3L4J - chains A and B of the 5 polymer chains in the assembly; structure by X-ray diffraction, 2.48 A resolution.

== Chain A ==
Molecule: DNA topoisomerase 2
Organism: Saccharomyces cerevisiae
Notes: EC 5.99.1.3
Reference sequence: P06786 (TOP2_YEAST); numbering as in UniProt (aligned over 421-1177)
Chain sequence (758 residues; row label = number of the first residue in the row):
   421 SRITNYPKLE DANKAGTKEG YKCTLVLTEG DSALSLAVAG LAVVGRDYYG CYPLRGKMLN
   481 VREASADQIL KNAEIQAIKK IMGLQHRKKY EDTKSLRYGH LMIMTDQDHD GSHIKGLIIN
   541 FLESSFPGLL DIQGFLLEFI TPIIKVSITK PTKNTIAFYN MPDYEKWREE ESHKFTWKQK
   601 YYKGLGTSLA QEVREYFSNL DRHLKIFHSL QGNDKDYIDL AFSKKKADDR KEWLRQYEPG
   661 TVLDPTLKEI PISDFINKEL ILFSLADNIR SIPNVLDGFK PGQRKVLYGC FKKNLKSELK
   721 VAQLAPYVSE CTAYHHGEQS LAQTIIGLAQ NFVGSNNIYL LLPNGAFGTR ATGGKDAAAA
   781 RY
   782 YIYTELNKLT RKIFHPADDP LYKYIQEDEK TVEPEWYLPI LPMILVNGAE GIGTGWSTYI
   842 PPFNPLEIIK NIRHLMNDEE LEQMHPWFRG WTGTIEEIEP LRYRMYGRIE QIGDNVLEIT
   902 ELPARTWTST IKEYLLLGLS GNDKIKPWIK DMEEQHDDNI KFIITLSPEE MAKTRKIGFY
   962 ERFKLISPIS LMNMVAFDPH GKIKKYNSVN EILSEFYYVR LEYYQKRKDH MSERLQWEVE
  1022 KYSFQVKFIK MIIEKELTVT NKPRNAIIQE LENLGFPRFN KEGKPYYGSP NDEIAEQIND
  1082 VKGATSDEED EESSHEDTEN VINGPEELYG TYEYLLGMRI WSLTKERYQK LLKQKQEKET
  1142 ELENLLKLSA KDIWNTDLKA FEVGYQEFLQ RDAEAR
Not modelled in the structure: 1071-1106
Differences from the reference sequence: microheterogeneity Tyr782 (Tyr in P06786)
Modified / non-standard residues: Tyr782 (o-phosphotyrosine; PTR)
Ligand contacts: 3'-thio-thymidine-5'-phosphate (TSP): Glu449, Gly476, Lys477, Asp530, Ile534, His735, His736, Gly737
Swiss-Prot annotation at these positions:
  - region: Lys965 to Asn974 (Interaction with DNA)
  - active site: Tyr782 (O-(5'-phospho-DNA)-tyrosine intermediate)
  - binding site (Mg(2+)): Glu449, Asp526, Asp528
  - site: Lys477 (Interaction with DNA), Asn480 (Interaction with DNA), Arg650 (Interaction with DNA), Lys651 (Interaction with DNA), Lys700 (Interaction with DNA), Tyr734 (Interaction with DNA), Ser740 (Interaction with DNA), Arg781 (Transition state stabilizer), Ile833 (Important for DNA bending), Trp908 (Interaction with DNA)
  - modified residue: Thr1086 (Phosphothreonine), Ser1087 (Phosphoserine)
  - mutagenesis: Arg690 (R690A: Loss of enzyme activity), Asp697 (D697A: Strongly reduced enzyme activity), Lys700 (K700A: Strongly reduced enzyme activity), Arg704 (R704A: Strongly reduced enzyme activity), His736 (H736A: No effect), Arg781 (R781A: Strongly reduced enzyme activity), Tyr782 (Y782F: Loss of enzyme activity), Asn828 (N828A: Strongly reduced enzyme activity)
From the paper describing this entry:
  - catalytic residues: His736, Arg781, Tyr782
  - contacts within the chain: Asp530-Arg690 (salt bridge), Asp799-Arg1001 (salt bridge), Asp799-Arg1008 (salt bridge)
  - conformationally variable residues (helix shift): Tyr782, Pro797 to Leu802

== Chain B ==
Molecule: 11-nt DNA strand
Sequence (11 nucleotides; row label = number of the first residue in the row):
     1 CCTACTGCTA C

== How chain A and chain B interact ==
Pairs across the interface (20; chain A residue first):
  Glu449(A) - DC11(B)  phosphate contact
  Lys477(A) - DC11(B)  base contact
  Asp530(A) - DA10(B)  phosphate contact
  Asp530(A) - DC11(B)  sugar contact
  Ile534(A) - DC11(B)  phosphate contact
  Arg690(A) - DT9(B)  sugar contact
  Arg690(A) - DA10(B)  sugar contact
  Lys700(A) - DC8(B)  hydrogen bond to the phosphate
  Lys700(A) - DT9(B)  salt bridge to the phosphate
  Tyr734(A) - DA10(B)  hydrogen bond to the phosphate
  His736(A) - DA10(B)  hydrogen bond to the phosphate
  His736(A) - DC11(B)  salt bridge to the phosphate
  Gly737(A) - DC11(B)  hydrogen bond to the phosphate
  Ser740(A) - DT9(B)  sugar contact
  Ser740(A) - DA10(B)  hydrogen bond to the phosphate
  Lys775(A) - DG7(B)  salt bridge to the phosphate
  Glu831(A) - DG7(B)  phosphate contact
  Glu831(A) - DC8(B)  sugar contact
  Ile833(A) - DG7(B)  base contact
  Trp908(A) - DG7(B)  hydrogen bond to the phosphate
Other interface residues (no listed pair), chain A (19 interface residues in all): Gly476, Ser485, Gln703, His735, Thr744
Other interface residues (no listed pair), chain B (6 interface residues in all): DA4

== Overview ==
19 residues of chain A and 6 residues of chain B are in contact; the contacts include 6 hydrogen bonds and 3
salt bridges. Polar pairs include Lys700(A)-DC8(B), Tyr734(A)-DA10(B) and His736(A)-DA10(B). Chain A binds
3'-thio-thymidine-5'-phosphate. From the paper: catalytic residues His736(A), Arg781(A) and Tyr782(A);
conformational variability at Tyr782(A) and Pro797(A).
Here chain A is DNA topoisomerase 2 (Saccharomyces cerevisiae) and chain B is an 11-nt DNA strand. Entry 3L4J
(Topoisomerase II-DNA cleavage complex, apo) was determined by X-ray diffraction, deposited together with
3L4K.
